9DHT - chains A and G of the 8 polymer chains in the assembly; structure by electron microscopy, 4.31 A resolution (low resolution: residue-level contacts below are approximate; hydrogen-bond / salt-bridge calls are withheld).

[Chain A]
Molecule: Isoform Flip of Glutamate receptor 2
Source organism: Rattus norvegicus
Reference sequence: P19491 (GRIA2_RAT), isoform P19491-2; residues 391-820 here correspond to UniProt positions 412-841 (UniProt number = residue number + 21)
Amino-acid sequence (430 residues; row label = number of the first residue in the row):
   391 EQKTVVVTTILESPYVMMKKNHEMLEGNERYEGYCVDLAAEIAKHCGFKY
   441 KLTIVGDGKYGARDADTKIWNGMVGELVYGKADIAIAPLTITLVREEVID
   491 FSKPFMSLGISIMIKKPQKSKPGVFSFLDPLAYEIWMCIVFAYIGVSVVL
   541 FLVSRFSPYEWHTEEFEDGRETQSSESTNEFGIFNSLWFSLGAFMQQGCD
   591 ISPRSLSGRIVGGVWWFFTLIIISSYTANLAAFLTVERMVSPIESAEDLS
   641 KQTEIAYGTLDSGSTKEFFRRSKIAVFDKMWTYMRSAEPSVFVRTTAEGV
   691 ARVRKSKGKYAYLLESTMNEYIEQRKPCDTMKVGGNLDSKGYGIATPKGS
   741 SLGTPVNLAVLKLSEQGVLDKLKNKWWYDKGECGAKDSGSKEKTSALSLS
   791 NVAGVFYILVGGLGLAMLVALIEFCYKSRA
Disordered / not traced: 550-564
Sequence notes: conflict Q392 (Asn413 in P19491)
Curated features (UniProtKB/Swiss-Prot):
  - binding site (L-glutamate): P478, T480, R485, S654, T655, E705
  - site: R453 (Interaction with the cone snail toxin Con-ikot-ikot), I633 (Crucial to convey clamshell closure to channel opening), R660 (Interaction with the cone snail toxin Con-ikot-ikot), K752 (Interaction with the cone snail toxin Con-ikot-ikot)
  - modified residue (Phosphoserine): S662, S696
  - lipidation (S-palmitoyl cysteine): C589, C815
Disulfides: C718-C773
Ligand contacts: glutamic acid (GLU): Y450, P478, L479, T480, R485, G653, S654, T655, E705

[Chain G]
Molecule: Voltage-dependent calcium channel gamma-2 subunit
Source organism: Mus musculus
Reference sequence: O88602 (CCG2_MOUSE); residues 5-207 here correspond to UniProt positions 6-208 (UniProt number = residue number + 1)
Amino-acid sequence (205 residues; numbered 5 to 209; the number before each row is that of its first residue):
     5 RGVQMLLTTVGAFAAFSLMTIAVGTDYWLYSRGVCKTKSVSENETSKKNE
    55 EVMTHSGLWRTCCLEGNFKGLCKQIDHFPEDADYEADTAEYFLRAVRASS
   105 IFPILSVILLFMGGLCIAASEFYKTRHNIILSAGIFFVSAGLSNIIGIIV
   155 YISANAGDPSKSDSKKNSYSYGWSFYFGALSFIIAEMVGVLAVHMFIDRH
   205 KQLTG
Disordered / not traced: 41-54, 83-92, 162-170
Sequence notes: expression tag (208-209)
Curated features (UniProtKB/Swiss-Prot):
  - glycosylation: N47 (N-linked (GlcNAc...) asparagine)
Disulfides: C39-C67, C66-C76

[How chain A and chain G interact]
Contacting residue pairs (11; chain A residue first):
  D777(A) - N171(G)
  S778(A) - N171(G)
  S778(A) - S172(G)
  G779(A) - S172(G)
  S780(A) - N171(G)
  S780(A) - S172(G)
  E782(A) - N171(G)
  L789(A) - I156(G)
  F796(A) - I153(G)
  Y797(A) - I153(G)
  V800(A) - I150(G)
Interface residues without a listed pair, chain A (11 interface residues in all): K781, L811
Interface residues without a listed pair, chain G (6 interface residues in all): I139

[In short]
11 residues of chain A and 6 residues of chain G are in contact. Chain A binds glutamic acid. UniProt lists 6
L-glutamate-binding residues on chain A.
Chain A is Isoform Flip of Glutamate receptor 2 (Rattus norvegicus) and chain G is Voltage-dependent calcium
channel gamma-2 subunit (Mus musculus); the structure, Desensitized state 2 of the GluA2-gamma2 complex, was
determined by electron microscopy, deposited together with 9DHP, 9DHQ, 9DHR, 9DHS, 9MRK, 9MRL, 9MRM and 9MRN.
